PDB entry 8EHN | X-ray diffraction, 2.30 A resolution | chain A

[Chain A]
Protein: Papain-like protease 2
Organism: Porcine reproductive and respiratory syndrome virus
UniProt: W0NX70 (W0NX70_PRRSV); residue numbers follow UniProt; this construct covers 385-578
Amino-acid sequence (204 residues; row label = number of the first residue in the row):
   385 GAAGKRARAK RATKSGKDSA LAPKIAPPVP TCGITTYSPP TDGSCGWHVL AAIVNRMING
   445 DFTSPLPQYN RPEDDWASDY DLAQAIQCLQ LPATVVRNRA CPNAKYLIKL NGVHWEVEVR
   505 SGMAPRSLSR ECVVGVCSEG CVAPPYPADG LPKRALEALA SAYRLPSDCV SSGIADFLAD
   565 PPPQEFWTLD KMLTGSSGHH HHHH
Disordered / not traced: 385-416, 567-588
Sequence notes: conflict T397 (Ala in W0NX70), G400 (Glu in W0NX70), L405 (Pro in W0NX70), A406 (Thr in W0NX70), I409 (Val in W0NX70), P411 (Leu in W0NX70), V438 (Met in W0NX70), P451 (Thr in W0NX70), A467 (Val in W0NX70), S513 (Pro in W0NX70), D564 (Asn in W0NX70); expression tag (579-588)
Metal / ion sites: Zn2+: C485, C516, C521, C525
From the paper describing this entry:
  - catalytic residues: C429, H498
  - conformationally variable residues (side-chain flip): H498
  - mutagenesis - C429S/H498A, V518S, V518S/V520A, V520A: decreased catalytic activity
  - mutagenesis - V518S, V520A: unchanged catalytic activity on nsp2C|3
  - mutagenesis - C429A/H498A: abolished catalytic activity
  - mutagenesis - N482R, N482Y: unchanged catalytic activity
  - mutagenesis - C429A: increased signaling (IFN-beta promoter activity)
  - mutagenesis - V518L: unchanged signaling (IFN-beta promoter activity)
  - mutagenesis - V518S/V520A: increased signaling (IFN-beta reporter activity)
  - mutagenesis - V518A, V518S: unchanged growth in response to MARC-145 cells
  - mutagenesis - V520G: abolished expression

[In short]
C485, C516, C521 and C525 form the Zn2+ site. From the paper: catalytic residues C429 and H498; C429S/H498A,
V518S and V518S/V520A, among others, reduce catalytic activity; 11 substitutions were tested in all.
Chain A is Papain-like protease 2 (Porcine reproductive and respiratory syndrome virus); the structure,
PRRSV-1 PLP2 domain, was determined by X-ray diffraction.
